Entry 1T9I (X-ray diffraction, 1.60 A resolution); this record covers chains D and A of the 4 polymer chains in the assembly.

== Chain D ==
Molecule: 24-nt DNA strand
Sequence (24 nucleotides; numbered 551 to 574; the number before each row is that of its first residue):
   551 CGAAACTGTCTCACGACGTTTTGC
Ion coordination: Ca2+ site 1: DC564 (shared with Gly-19(A) of chain A; 1 residue of chain B; 1 residue of chain C); Ca2+ site 2: DG565 (shared with Asn-20(A) of chain A; 1 residue of chain B; 1 residue of chain C)

== Chain A ==
Name: DNA endonuclease I-CreI
From: Chlamydomonas reinhardtii
Notes: EC 3.1.-.-
UniProt: P05725 (DNE1_CHLRE); numbering as in UniProt (aligned over 1-163)
Amino-acid sequence (163 residues; row label = number of the first residue in the row):
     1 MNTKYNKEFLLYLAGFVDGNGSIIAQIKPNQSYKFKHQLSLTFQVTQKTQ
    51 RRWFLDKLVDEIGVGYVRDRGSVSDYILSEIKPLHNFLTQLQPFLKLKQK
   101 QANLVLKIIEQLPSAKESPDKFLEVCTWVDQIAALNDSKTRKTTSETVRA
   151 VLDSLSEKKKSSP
Disordered / not traced: 1, 155-163
Sequence notes: engineered mutation Asn-20 (Asp in P05725)
Ion coordination: Ca2+ site 1: Gly-19 (shared with 1 residue of chain B; 1 residue of chain C; DC564(D) of chain D); Ca2+ site 2: Asn-20 (shared with 1 residue of chain B; 1 residue of chain C; DG565(D) of chain D); Na+: Ala-134, Asn-136
UniProt features mapped onto this chain:
  - region (Interaction with DNA): Gln-26 to Gln-38, Gln-44 to Gln-47, Arg-68 to Arg-70, Ser-138 to Thr-143
  - binding site (Mg(2+)): Gly-19
  - mutagenesis: Gln-26 (Q26A/C: Alters the specificity of the endonuclease), Tyr-33 (Y33C/H/R: Alters the specificity of the endonuclease), Gln-44 (Q44A/C/T/V/W: Alters the specificity of the endonuclease), Gln-47 (Q47A/E/M: Loss of catalytic activity; Q47N: Strongly reduced affinity for DNA. No effect on catalytic activity), Arg-68 (R68A: Loss of activity), Lys-98 (K98A: Strongly reduced affinity for DNA. Increased catalytic activity; K98R: Strongly reduced affinity for DNA. No effect on catalytic activity), Ser-138 (S138A: Reduced affinity for DNA. No effect on catalytic activity. Reduced cleavage; when associated with M-139), Lys-139 (K139M: Reduced affinity for DNA. No effect on catalytic activity. Reduced cleavage; when associated with A-138), Lys-142 (K142G: Reduced affinity for DNA. No effect on catalytic activity. Reduced cleavage; when associated with G-143), Thr-143 (T143G: Reduced affinity for DNA. No effect on catalytic activity. Reduced cleavage; when associated with G-142)
Reported in the primary citation:
  - catalytic residues: Gln-47, Lys-98
  - mutagenesis - D20N, Q47A, Q47M, Q47N, K98A, K98R: decreased binding to the 24-nt DNA strand
  - mutagenesis - D20N: abolished binding to cleaved products
  - mutagenesis - Q47A, Q47M: abolished catalytic activity
  - mutagenesis - Q47N: decreased catalytic activity
  - mutagenesis - Q47N: abolished binding to products
  - mutagenesis - D20N: abolished catalytic activity with the 24-nt DNA strand
  - mutagenesis - K98A, K98R: unchanged catalytic activity with the 24-nt DNA strand

== Interface between chain D and chain A ==
Residue-residue contacts (27):
  DC551(D) / Ser-32(A)  sugar contact
  DG552(D) / Ser-32(A)  hydrogen bond to the base
  DG552(D) / Tyr-33(A)  sugar contact
  DG552(D) / Lys-34(A)  hydrogen bond to the phosphate
  DG552(D) / Lys-116(A)  sugar contact
  DA553(D) / Tyr-33(A)  hydrogen bond to the base
  DA553(D) / Gln-38(A)  hydrogen bond to the base
  DA553(D) / Ile-81(A)  sugar contact
  DA553(D) / Lys-116(A)  salt bridge to the phosphate
  DA554(D) / Tyr-33(A)  base contact
  DA554(D) / Gln-38(A)  hydrogen bond to the base
  DA554(D) / Ser-79(A)  phosphate contact
  DA554(D) / Glu-80(A)  phosphate contact
  DA554(D) / Ile-81(A)  hydrogen bond to the phosphate
  DA555(D) / Lys-28(A)  base contact
  DA555(D) / Tyr-66(A)  phosphate contact
  DA555(D) / Ser-79(A)  phosphate contact
  DT557(D) / Arg-68(A)  base contact
  DG558(D) / Arg-68(A)  hydrogen bond to the base
  DT559(D) / Arg-68(A)  base contact
  DT559(D) / Arg-70(A)  hydrogen bond to the base
  DT561(D) / Lys-139(A)  phosphate contact
  DT561(D) / Thr-140(A)  sugar contact
  DC562(D) / Lys-139(A)  hydrogen bond to the phosphate
  DA563(D) / Asp-137(A)  phosphate contact
  DA563(D) / Lys-139(A)  salt bridge to the phosphate
  DC564(D) / Gly-19(A)  phosphate contact
Also at the interface, not in a pair above, chain D (15 interface residues in all): DC556, DC560, DG565
Also at the interface, not in a pair above, chain A (17 interface residues in all): Asn-20

== Summary ==
15 residues of chain D face 17 of chain A across their interface, with 9 hydrogen bonds and 2 salt bridges.
Polar contacts include DG552(D)/Ser-32(A), DA553(D)/Tyr-33(A) and DA553(D)/Gln-38(A). From the paper:
catalytic residues Gln-47(A) and Lys-98(A); D20N, Q47A and Q47M of chain A, among others, reduce binding to
the 24-nt DNA strand; 6 substitutions were tested in all.
Chain D is a 24-nt DNA strand and chain A is DNA endonuclease I-CreI (Chlamydomonas reinhardtii); the
structure, I-CreI(D20N)/DNA complex, was determined by X-ray diffraction.
